8EV9 - chains A and B of the 4 polymer chains in the assembly; structure by electron microscopy, 3.33 A resolution.

[Chain A (and B)]
Molecule: Cyclic nucleotide-gated cation channel alpha-3
From: Homo sapiens
Notes: chain B of this document is another copy of the same molecule, construct and numbering; everything in this record applies to it too
UniProtKB: Q16281 (CNGA3_HUMAN); numbering as in UniProt (aligned over 151-694)
Chain sequence (552 residues; row label = number of the first residue in the row):
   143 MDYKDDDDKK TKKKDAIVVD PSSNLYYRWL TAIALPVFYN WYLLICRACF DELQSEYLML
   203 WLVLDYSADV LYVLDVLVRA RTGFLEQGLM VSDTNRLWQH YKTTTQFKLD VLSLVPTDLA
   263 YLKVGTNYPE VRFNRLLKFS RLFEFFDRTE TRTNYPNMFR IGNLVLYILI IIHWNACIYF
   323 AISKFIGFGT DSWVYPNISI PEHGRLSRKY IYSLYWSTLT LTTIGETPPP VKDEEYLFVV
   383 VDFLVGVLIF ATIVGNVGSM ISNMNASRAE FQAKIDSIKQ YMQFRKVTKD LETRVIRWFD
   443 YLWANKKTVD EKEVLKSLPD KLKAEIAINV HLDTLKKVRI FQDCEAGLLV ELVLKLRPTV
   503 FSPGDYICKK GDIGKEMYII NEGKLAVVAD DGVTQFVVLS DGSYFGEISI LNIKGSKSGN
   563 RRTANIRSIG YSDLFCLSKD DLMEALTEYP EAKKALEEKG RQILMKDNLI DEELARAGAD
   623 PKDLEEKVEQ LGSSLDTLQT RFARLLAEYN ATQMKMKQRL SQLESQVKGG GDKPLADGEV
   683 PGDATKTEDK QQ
Disordered / not traced: 143-158, 261-267, 610-694 (chain B: 143-158, 261-269, 612-694)
Sequence notes: initiating methionine (143); expression tag (144-150)
UniProt features mapped onto this chain:
  - region: Thr365 to Glu368 (Selectivity filter)
  - binding site (3',5'-cyclic GMP): Gly548, Glu549, Ser551, Arg564, Thr565, Asp609
  - site (Central gate): Phe392, Val396
  - glycosylation: Asn339 (N-linked (GalNAc...) asparagine)
  - natural variant: Asp162 (D162V: In ACHM2), Pro163 (P163L: In ACHM2), Trp171 (W171C: In ACHM2), Tyr181 (Y181C: In ACHM2), Asn182 (N182Y: In ACHM2), Leu186 (L186F: In ACHM2), Cys191 (C191Y: In ACHM2), Glu194 (E194K: In ACHM2), Arg223 (R223Q: In ACHM2; R223W: In ACHM2), Thr224 (T224I: Found in patients with cone-rod dystrophy; T224R: In ACHM2), Glu228 (E228K: In ACHM2; uncertain significance), Phe249 (F249S: In ACHM2), 46 further natural variant entries in UniProt
Glycans and other covalent adducts: N-acetylglucosamine (NAG) linked to Asn339
Ligand contacts: cyclic guanosine monophosphate (PCG): Cys510, Gly516, Val529, Phe547, Gly548, Glu549, Ile550, Ser551, Arg563, Arg564, Thr565, Ala566, Ile568

[Interface between chain A and chain B]
Residue-residue contacts (83; chain A residue first):
  Val307(A) with Leu390(B), hydrophobic
  Leu311(A) with Leu386(B), hydrophobic
  Arg347(A) with Asp375(B), salt bridge
  Ser349(A) with Asp375(B), hydrogen bond
  Arg350(A) with Val373(B), hydrogen bond (side chain-backbone); Asp375(B), salt bridge; Tyr378(B)
  Ile353(A) with Asp375(B); Tyr378(B), hydrophobic; Leu379(B)
  Tyr354(A) with Tyr378(B)
  Leu356(A) with Val382(B), hydrophobic
  Tyr357(A) with Pro371(B); Pro372(B); Tyr378(B), hydrophobic; Val381(B), hydrophobic; Val382(B), hydrophobic
  Thr360(A) with Val382(B)
  Leu361(A) with Phe385(B), hydrophobic
  Thr364(A) with Val389(B)
  Ile366(A) with Thr365(B); Ile366(B); Phe385(B), hydrophobic
  Glu368(A) with Gly367(B); Thr369(B)
  Phe392(A) with Val389(B), hydrophobic
  Val396(A) with Ala393(B), hydrophobic; Val396(B), hydrophobic
  Val399(A) with Ala393(B)
  Gly400(A) with Gly397(B)
  Ile403(A) with Gly397(B); Asn398(B)
  Asn407(A) with Arg302(B); Ser401(B)
  Arg410(A) with Asp289(B), salt bridge; Glu292(B), salt bridge
  Ala411(A) with Asn405(B)
  Lys416(A) with Ser459(B)
  Ile420(A) with Val456(B); Ser459(B); Leu460(B), hydrophobic
  Tyr423(A) with Glu453(B); Val456(B), hydrophobic; Leu457(B); Ile468(B)
  Arg427(A) with Glu453(B), salt bridge; Val472(B); Pro500(B); Asn523(B); Asp575(B), salt bridge
  Val429(A) with Asn471(B); Val472(B), hydrophobic
  Thr430(A) with Asn471(B), hydrogen bond
  Leu433(A) with Glu467(B); Ile468(B), hydrophobic; Asn471(B)
  Arg436(A) with Leu464(B); Glu467(B), salt bridge
  Val437(A) with Ile468(B), hydrophobic
  Arg439(A) with Asp162(B), salt bridge; Ser164(B), hydrogen bond (side chain-backbone)
  Trp440(A) with Pro461(B); Leu464(B), hydrophobic
  Phe441(A) with Leu460(B), hydrophobic
  Trp445(A) with Thr293(B)
  Phe503(A) with Lys463(B)
  Asp507(A) with Lys463(B); Glu467(B)
  Tyr508(A) with Lys463(B), hydrogen bond (backbone-side chain)
  Ile509(A) with Lys463(B), hydrogen bond (backbone-side chain)
  Gly513(A) with Tyr591(B), hydrogen bond (backbone-side chain)
  Ile515(A) with Glu590(B); Tyr591(B), hydrophobic
  Gly525(A) with Gln229(B)
  Lys526(A) with Gln229(B); Leu231(B)
  Asp543(A) with Gln229(B)
  Asn562(A) with Tyr591(B), hydrogen bond (backbone-side chain)
  Arg563(A) with Tyr591(B)
  Ile571(A) with Leu231(B), hydrophobic
  Gly572(A) with Gly230(B); Leu231(B)
  Tyr573(A) with Gly230(B), hydrogen bond (backbone-backbone)
Interface residues without a listed pair, chain A (63 interface residues in all): Ile310, Ser404, Gln414, Ser419, Lys421, Gln422, Met424, Phe426, Lys428, Asp442, Tyr443, Cys510, Glu524, Ser542
Interface residues without a listed pair, chain B (56 interface residues in all): Ser165, Leu227, Asn296, Glu368, Thr394, Lys448, Lys449, Phe577
The authors on this interface:
  - specific contacts: Arg410(A)-Asp289(B), Arg410(A)-Glu292(B)

[Overview]
63 residues of chain A and 56 residues of chain B are in contact, with 9 hydrogen bonds and 8 salt bridges.
Polar contacts include Arg347(A)-Asp375(B), Arg350(A)-Asp375(B) and Arg410(A)-Asp289(B). The paper describes
contacts between Arg410(A) and Asp289(B) and Arg410(A) and Glu292(B).
Both chains are Cyclic nucleotide-gated cation channel alpha-3 (Homo sapiens). Entry 8EV9 (Cryo-EM structure
of cGMP bound truncated human CNGA3/CNGB3 channel in lipid nanodisc, transition state 1) was determined by
electron microscopy together with 8ETP, 8EU3, 8EUC, 8EV8, 8EVA, 8EVB and 8EVC from the same study.
